PDB entry 6JF0 | X-ray diffraction, 3.40 A resolution | chain A

Chain A:
Name: Peroxisome proliferator-activated receptor gamma
Source organism: Homo sapiens
UniProtKB: P37231 (PPARG_HUMAN); residues 204-477 here correspond to UniProt positions 232-505 (UniProt number = residue number + 28)
Sequence (276 residues; each row starts with the number of its first residue):
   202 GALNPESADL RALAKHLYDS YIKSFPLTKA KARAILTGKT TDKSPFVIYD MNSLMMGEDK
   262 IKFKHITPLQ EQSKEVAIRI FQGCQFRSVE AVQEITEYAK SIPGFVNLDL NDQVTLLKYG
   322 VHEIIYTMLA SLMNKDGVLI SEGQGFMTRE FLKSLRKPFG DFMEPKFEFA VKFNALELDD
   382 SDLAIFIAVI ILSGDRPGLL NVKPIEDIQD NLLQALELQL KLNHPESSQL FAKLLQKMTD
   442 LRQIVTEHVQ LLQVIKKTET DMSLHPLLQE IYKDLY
Disordered / not traced: 202-206, 241, 264-274, 476-477
Differences from the reference sequence: expression tag (202-203)
Ligand contacts: EB6 (methyl (2S)-3-[4-[3-(4-methoxy-2-oxidanyl-phenyl)prop-2-ynoyloxy]phenyl]-2-[[2-(phenylcarbonyl)phenyl]amino]propanoate): K263, I281, F282, Q283, G284, C285, Q286, R288, S289, H323, I326, Y327, L330, V339, L340, I341, S342, L353, L356, F360, G361, F363, M364, H449, L469, Y473
UniProt features mapped onto this chain:
  - motif: P467 to D475 (9aaTAD)
  - binding site (rosiglitazone): Q286 to S289, H323, H449, Y473
  - cross-link: K224 (Glycyl lysine isopeptide (Lys-Gly) (interchain with G-Cter in ubiquitin))

Overview:
Ligands of chain A: compound EB6. UniProt lists 7 rosiglitazone-binding residues.
Chain A is Peroxisome proliferator-activated receptor gamma (Homo sapiens); the structure, Covalent labeling
of hPPARg-LBD by turn-on fluorescent probe mediated by conjugate addition and cyclization, was determined by
X-ray diffraction (same publication as 6JEY and 6JEZ).
